Entry 6CR7 (X-ray diffraction, 2.29 A resolution); this record covers chains P and A of the 4 polymer chains in the assembly.

[Chain P]
Molecule: Primer Strand
Sequence (10 nucleotides; row label = number of the first residue in the row):
     1 GCTGATGCGC
Modified / non-standard residues: DOC (2',3'-dideoxycytidine-5'-monophosphate) at position 10
Ion coordination: Na+: DG9 (shared with Thr-101(A), Val-103(A), Ile-106(A) of chain A)

[Chain A]
Molecule: DNA polymerase beta
Source organism: Homo sapiens
Notes: EC 2.7.7.7, 4.2.99.-
Reference sequence: P06746 (DPOLB_HUMAN); numbering as in UniProt (aligned over 1-335)
Sequence (335 residues; each row starts with the number of its first residue):
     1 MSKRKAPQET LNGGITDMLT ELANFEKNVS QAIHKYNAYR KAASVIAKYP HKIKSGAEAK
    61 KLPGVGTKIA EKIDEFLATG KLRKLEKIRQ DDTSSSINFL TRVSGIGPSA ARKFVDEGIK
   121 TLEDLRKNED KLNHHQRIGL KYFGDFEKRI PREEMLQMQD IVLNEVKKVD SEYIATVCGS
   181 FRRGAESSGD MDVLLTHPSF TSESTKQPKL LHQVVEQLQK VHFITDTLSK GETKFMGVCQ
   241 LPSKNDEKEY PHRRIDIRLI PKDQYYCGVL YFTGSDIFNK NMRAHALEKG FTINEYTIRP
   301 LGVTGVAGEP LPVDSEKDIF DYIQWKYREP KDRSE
Not modelled in the structure: 1-9
Curated features (UniProtKB/Swiss-Prot):
  - region: Arg-183 to Asp-192 (DNA-binding)
  - active site: Lys-72 (Nucleophile)
  - binding site (K(+)): Lys-60, Leu-62, Val-65, Thr-101, Val-103, Ile-106
  - binding site (Na(+)): Lys-60, Leu-62, Val-65, Thr-101, Val-103, Ile-106
  - binding site (dATP): Arg-149, Ser-180, Arg-183, Gly-189, Asp-190
  - binding site (dCTP): Arg-149, Ser-180, Arg-183, Gly-189, Asp-190
  - binding site (dGTP): Arg-149, Ser-180, Arg-183, Gly-189, Asp-190, Asp-192
  - binding site (dTTP): Arg-149, Ser-180, Arg-183, Gly-189, Asp-190
  - binding site (Mg(2+)): Asp-190, Asp-192, Asp-256
  - modified residue: Lys-72 (N6-acetyllysine), Arg-83 (Omega-N-methylarginine), Arg-152 (Omega-N-methylarginine)
  - cross-link (Glycyl lysine isopeptide (Lys-Gly)): Lys-41 (interchain with G-Cter in ubiquitin), Lys-61 (interchain with G-Cter in ubiquitin), Lys-81 (interchain with G-Cter in ubiquitin)
  - natural variant: Leu-22 (L22P: Found in a gastric cancer sample; uncertain significance), Tyr-39 (Y39C: Found in a gastric cancer sample; uncertain significance), Gly-118 (G118V: Decreased DNA-directed DNA polymerase activity), Arg-137 (R137Q: Decreased function in base-excision repair), Arg-149 (R149I: Decreased DNA-directed DNA polymerase activity), Asp-160 (D160N: Found in a gastric cancer sample; uncertain significance), Cys-239 (C239R: Found in a gastric cancer sample; uncertain significance), Lys-289 (K289M: Found in a colon cancer sample; uncertain significance), Asn-294 (N294D: Found in a gastric cancer sample; uncertain significance), Glu-295 (E295K: Found in a gastric cancer sample; uncertain significance)
  - mutagenesis: Phe-25 (F25W: No effect on 5'-dRP lyase activity. Decreased ssDNA binding), His-34 (H34G: Decreased 5'-dRP lyase activity. Decreased ssDNA binding), Lys-35 (K35A: Decreased 5'-dRP lyase activity. Decreased ssDNA binding. Loss of 5'-dRP lyase activity; when associated with A-68 and A-72. Decreased ssDNA binding; when associated with A-68 and A-72 ...), Tyr-39 (Y39F: No effect on 5'-dRP lyase activity; Y39Q: Abolishes DNA polymerase and 5'-dRP lyase activity), Lys-41 (K41R: Abolishes ubiquitination; when associated with R-61 and R-81), Lys-60 (K60A: Decreased 5'-dRP lyase activity. Decreased ssDNA binding), Lys-61 (K61R: Abolishes ubiquitination; when associated with R-41 and R-81), Lys-68 (K68A: No effect on 5'-dRP lyase activity. Decreased ssDNA binding. Loss of 5'-dRP lyase activity; when associated with A-35 and A-72. Decreased ssDNA binding; when associated with A-35 and A-72 ...), Glu-71 (E71Q: No effect on 5'-dRP lyase activity. No effect on structure shown by circular dichroism. No effect on ssDNA binding), Lys-72 (K72A: Severely reduced 5'-dRP lyase activity. Does not affect ssDNA binding. Loss of 5'-dRP lyase activity; when associated with A-35 and A-68. Decreased ssDNA binding ...), Glu-75 (E75A: Slightly decreased 5'-dRP lyase activity. Decreased ssDNA binding. No effect on structure shown by circular dichroism), Lys-81 (K81R: Abolishes ubiquitination; when associated with R-41 and R-61), 5 further mutagenesis entries in UniProt
Ion coordination: Na+ site 1: Lys-60, Leu-62, Val-65 (shared with 1 residue of chain D); Na+ site 2: Thr-101, Val-103, Ile-106 (shared with DG9(P) of chain P); Mg2+: Asp-190, Asp-192 (together with V3A); Na+ site 3: Asp-190, Asp-192, Asp-256 (together with V3A)
Residues lining bound ligands: V3A (9-{2-deoxy-5-O-[(R)-{[(R)-[(R)-fluoro(phosphono)methyl](hydroxy)phosphoryl]oxy}(hydroxy)phosphoryl]-alpha-D-erythro-pentofuranosyl}-9H-purin-6-amine): Arg-149, Gly-179, Ser-180, Arg-183, Ser-188, Gly-189, Asp-190, Asp-192, Tyr-271, Phe-272, Thr-273, Gly-274, Ser-275, Asp-276, Asn-279, Arg-283

[How chain P and chain A interact]
Contacting residue pairs - 16 pairs, chain P then chain A:
  DG7(P) / Ser-109(A)  phosphate contact
  DC8(P) / Gly-105(A)  phosphate contact
  DC8(P) / Ile-106(A)  phosphate contact
  DC8(P) / Gly-107(A)  hydrogen bond to the phosphate
  DC8(P) / Pro-108(A)  phosphate contact
  DC8(P) / Ser-109(A)  hydrogen bond to the phosphate
  DC8(P) / Ala-110(A)  hydrogen bond to the phosphate
  DG9(P) / Val-103(A)  phosphate contact
  DG9(P) / Ser-104(A)  phosphate contact
  DG9(P) / Gly-105(A)  hydrogen bond to the phosphate
  DG9(P) / Ile-106(A)  phosphate contact
  DG9(P) / Gly-107(A)  phosphate contact
  DG9(P) / His-135(A)  sugar contact
  DOC_10(P) / Arg-254(A)  salt bridge to the phosphate
  DOC_10(P) / Asp-256(A)  sugar contact
  DOC_10(P) / Tyr-271(A)  hydrogen bond to the base
Interface residues without a listed pair, chain A (15 interface residues in all): Asp-190, Asp-192, Met-236

[In short]
Chain P and chain A form an interface of 4 and 15 residues respectively, with 5 hydrogen bonds and 1 salt
bridge. Polar pairs include DOC_10(P)/Tyr-271(A), DC8(P)/Gly-107(A) and DC8(P)/Ser-109(A). Ligands of chain A:
compound V3A.
Here chain P is Primer Strand and chain A is DNA polymerase beta (Homo sapiens). Entry 6CR7 (Ternary complex
crystal structure of DNA polymerase Beta with a dideoxy terminated primer with CHF, beta ...) was determined
by X-ray diffraction (same publication as 6BEL, 6BEM, 6CR3, 6CR4, 6CR5, 6CR6 and 20 further entries).
